PDB entry 4TQC | X-ray diffraction, 1.80 A resolution | chain A

[Chain A]
Protein: Eukaryotic translation initiation factor 4E
Organism: Homo sapiens
UniProtKB: P06730 (IF4E_HUMAN); residue numbers follow UniProt; this construct covers 28-217
Amino-acid sequence (191 residues; row label = number of the first residue in the row):
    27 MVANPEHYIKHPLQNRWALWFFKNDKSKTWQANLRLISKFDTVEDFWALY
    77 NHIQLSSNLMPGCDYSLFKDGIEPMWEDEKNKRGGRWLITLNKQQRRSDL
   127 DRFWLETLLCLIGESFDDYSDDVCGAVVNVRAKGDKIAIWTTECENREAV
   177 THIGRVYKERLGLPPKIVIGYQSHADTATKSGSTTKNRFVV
Disordered / not traced: 27-34, 83-85, 208-211
Sequence notes: initiating methionine (27)
Residues lining bound ligands:
  - 34J ((2S)-3-(4-amino-3-nitrophenyl)-2-{2-[4-(3,4-dichlorophenyl)-1,3-thiazol-2-yl]hydrazinyl}propanoic acid): Phe-47, Phe-48, Lys-49, Asn-59, Arg-61, Ile-63, His-78, Ile-79, Ser-82
  - 7N-methyl-8-hydroguanosine-5'-diphosphate (M7G): Trp-56, Pro-100, Met-101, Trp-102, Glu-103, Asn-155, Arg-157, Lys-162, Trp-166
Swiss-Prot annotation at these positions:
  - region (EIF4EBP1/2/3 binding): His-37 to Gln-40, Trp-73 to Asn-77, Glu-132 to Gly-139
  - binding site (mRNA): Trp-56, Gln-57, Trp-102, Glu-103, Arg-157 to Lys-162, Thr-205 to Ser-207
  - site: Lys-159 (Microbial infection: Interaction with potato virus Y VPg)
  - modified residue: Ser-209 (Phosphoserine)
  - mutagenesis: Ser-53 (S53A/D: No effect on phosphorylation level nor incorporation into eIF4F complex; S53A: Does not affect ability to rescue growth of yeast lacking a functional EIF4E/CDC33 gene), Trp-56 (W56A: Impairs mRNA nuclear export. Reduces affinity for ribavirin), Trp-73 (W73A: Abolishes binding to EIF4EBP1. Impairs interaction with DDX3X. Does not impair mRNA nuclear export. Does not affect affinity for ribavirin), Trp-102 (W102L: Decrease in mRNA cap binding; when associated with A-105), Glu-103 (E103A: No effect), Asp-104 (D104A: No effect), Glu-105 (E105A: Decrease in mRNA cap binding; when associated with L-102), Lys-119 (K119A: Higher affinity for EIF4G1), Ser-209 (S209A: Abolishes resistance to cellular stress and DNA-damaging agents. Does not affect ability to rescue growth of yeast lacking a functional EIF4E/CDC33 gene; S209D: Phosphomimetic mutant ...)
From the paper describing this entry:
  - post-translational modification sites: Ser-209 (citing earlier work)
  - mutagenesis - L135R, R186E: abolished binding to peptide
  - mutagenesis - H78E, L131R: decreased binding to peptide
  - mutagenesis - N77E (10-fold): decreased binding to eIF4G peptide
  - mutagenesis - F47A: increased binding to 4EGI-1[E]
  - mutagenesis - K49A: decreased binding to 4EGI-1[E]
  - mutagenesis - R181A, V216A: unchanged binding to 4EGI-1[E]

[In short]
Chain A binds 7N-methyl-8-hydroguanosine-5'-diphosphate and compound 34J. Curated annotation (UniProt) lists
13 mRNA-binding residues and 9 mutagenesis sites. From the paper: L135R and R186E abolish binding to peptide;
a modification site at Ser-209; 9 substitutions were tested in all.
Chain A is Eukaryotic translation initiation factor 4E (Homo sapiens); the structure, The co-complex structure
of the translation initiation factor eIF4E with the inhibitor 4EGI-1 reveals an allosteric ..., was determined
by X-ray diffraction, deposited together with 4TPW and 4TQB.
